7LL8 - chains A and D of the 4 polymer chains in the assembly; structure by X-ray diffraction, 2.31 A resolution.

Chain A:
Protein: Isoform L-VEGF189 of Vascular endothelial growth factor A
Source organism: Homo sapiens
UniProtKB: P15692 (VEGFA_HUMAN), isoform P15692-13; residues 35-136 here correspond to UniProt positions 214-315 (UniProt number = residue number + 179)
Sequence (103 residues; numbered 34 to 136; the number before each row is that of its first residue):
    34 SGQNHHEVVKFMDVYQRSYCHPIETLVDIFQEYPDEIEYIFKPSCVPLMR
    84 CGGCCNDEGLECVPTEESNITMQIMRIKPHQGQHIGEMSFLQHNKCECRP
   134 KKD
Not modelled in the structure: 34-39
Sequence notes: expression tag (34)
Cystine bridges: C53-C95, C84-C129, C88-C131
Swiss-Prot annotation at these positions:
  - glycosylation: N102 (N-linked (GlcNAc...) asparagine)

Chain D:
Protein: Rfx-V1
Sequence (53 residues; row label = number of the first residue in the row):
     1 TIDQWLLKNAKEDAIAELKKAGITEPHVISFINHAPYVSHVNGLKNAILK
    51 AHA
Modified positions: T1, T24 (D-threonine; DTH); I2, I15, I23, I29, I32, I48 (D-isoleucine; DIL); D3, D13 (D-aspartic acid; DAS); Q4 (D-glutamine; DGN); W5 (D-tryptophan; DTR); L6, L7, L18, L44, L49 (D-leucine; DLE); K8, K11, K19, K20, K45, K50 (D-lysine; DLY); N9, N33, N42, N46 (D-asparagine; DSG); A10, A14, A16, A21, A35, A47, A51, A53 (D-alanine; DAL); E12, E17, E25 (D-glutamic acid; DGL); P26, P36 (D-proline; DPR); H27, H34, H40, H52 (D-histidine; DHI); V28, V38, V41 (D-valine; DVA); S30, S39 (D-serine; DSN); F31 (D-phenylalanine; DPN); Y37 (D-tyrosine; DTY)

Interface between chain A and chain D:
Residue-residue contacts - 18 pairs, chain A then chain D:
  F44(A) with L44(D); A47(D)
  M45(A) with H40(D); G43(D); L44(D)
  Y48(A) with F31(D); A35(D); P36(D); H40(D); L44(D)
  Y52(A) with P36(D)
  N89(A) with S30(D); F31(D), hydrogen bond (side chain-backbone); H34(D); A35(D)
  D90(A) with S30(D); H34(D)
  L93(A) with H34(D)
Other interface residues (no listed pair), chain A (10 interface residues in all): Q49, C88, K128
Other interface residues (no listed pair), chain D (12 interface residues in all): Y37, S39, I48

Summary:
10 residues of chain A face 12 of chain D across their interface, with 1 hydrogen bond. The hydrogen-bonded
pair is N89(A)-F31(D).
Here chain A is Isoform L-VEGF189 of Vascular endothelial growth factor A (Homo sapiens) and chain D is
Rfx-V1. Entry 7LL8 (D-Protein RFX-V1 Bound to the VEGFR1 Domain 2 Site on VEGF-A) was determined by X-ray
diffraction, deposited together with 7LL9.
